1XM1 - chains A and H; structure by X-ray diffraction, 2.30 A resolution.

# Chain A
Name: thrombin
Source organism: Homo sapiens
Notes: EC 3.4.21.5
Reference sequence: P00734 (THRB_HUMAN); the construct lacks a stretch of the UniProt sequence and is renumbered around it, so the offset changes along the chain: 1-14 = UniProt 336-349; 15-36 = UniProt 363-384; 37-60 = UniProt 386-409; 61-77 = UniProt 419-435; 8 more segments
Chain sequence (295 residues; each row starts with the number of its first residue; note: 1 number in that range is skipped by the numbering (no residue carries it; nothing is unmodelled there); a row labelled like 14A-14M holds insertion residues (14A, then the next letters in order)):
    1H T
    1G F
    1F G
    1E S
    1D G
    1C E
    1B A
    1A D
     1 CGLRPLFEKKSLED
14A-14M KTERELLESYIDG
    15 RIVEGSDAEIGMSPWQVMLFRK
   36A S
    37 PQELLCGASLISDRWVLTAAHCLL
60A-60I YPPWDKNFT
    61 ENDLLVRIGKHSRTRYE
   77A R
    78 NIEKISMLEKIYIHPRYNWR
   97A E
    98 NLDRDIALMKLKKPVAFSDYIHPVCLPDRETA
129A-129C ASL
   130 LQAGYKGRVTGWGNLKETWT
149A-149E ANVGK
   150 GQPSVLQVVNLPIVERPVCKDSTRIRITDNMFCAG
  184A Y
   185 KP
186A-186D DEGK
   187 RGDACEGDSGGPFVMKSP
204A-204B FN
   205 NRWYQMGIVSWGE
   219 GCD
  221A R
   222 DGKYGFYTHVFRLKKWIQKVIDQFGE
Not modelled in the structure: 1H, 1G, 1F, 1E, 1D, 1C, 14L-14M, 15, 246-247
Cystine bridges: Cys-1/Cys-122, Cys-42/Cys-58, Cys-168/Cys-182, Cys-191/Cys-220
Small-molecule neighbours: GAH (n-{[(2S)-1-(N-{[4-({[amino(imino)methyl]amino}methyl)cyclohexyl]carbonyl}-3-cyclohexyl-L-alanyl)azetidin-2-yl]carbonyl}-L-tyrosyl-n~6~-[amino(imino)methyl]-L-lysinamide): His-57, Tyr-60A, Trp-60D, Glu-97A, Asn-98, Leu-99, Ile-174, Asp-189, Ala-190, Cys-191, Glu-192, Gly-193, Ser-195, Val-213, Ser-214, Trp-215, Gly-216, Glu-217, Gly-219, Cys-220, Arg-221A, Tyr-225, Gly-226, Phe-227

# Chain H
Name: Hirudin
Reference sequence: P28504 (HIR2_HIRME); numbering as in UniProt (aligned over 55-64)
Chain sequence (10 residues; each row starts with the number of its first residue):
    55 DFEEIPEEYL
Modified / non-standard residues: Tyr-63 (o-sulfo-l-tyrosine; TYS)

# How chain A and chain H interact
Contacting residue pairs - 24 pairs, chain A then chain H:
  Phe-34(A) / Phe-56(H)  hydrophobic
  Gln-38(A) / Glu-57(H)
  Gln-38(A) / Ile-59(H)
  Gln-38(A) / Leu-64(H)
  Leu-40(A) / Phe-56(H)  hydrophobic
  Leu-65(A) / Ile-59(H)  hydrophobic
  Leu-65(A) / Tyr-63(H)
  Arg-67(A) / Ile-59(H)
  Arg-73(A) / Asp-55(H)  salt bridge
  Arg-73(A) / Phe-56(H)
  Thr-74(A) / Asp-55(H)
  Thr-74(A) / Phe-56(H)
  Thr-74(A) / Glu-57(H)  hydrogen bond (backbone-backbone)
  Arg-75(A) / Asp-55(H)
  Arg-75(A) / Glu-57(H)
  Tyr-76(A) / Glu-57(H)  hydrogen bond (backbone-side chain)
  Tyr-76(A) / Ile-59(H)  hydrophobic
  Tyr-76(A) / Pro-60(H)
  Tyr-76(A) / Tyr-63(H)
  Glu-80(A) / Tyr-63(H)
  Lys-81(A) / Tyr-63(H)
  Ile-82(A) / Tyr-63(H)
  Met-84(A) / Tyr-63(H)
  Gln-151(A) / Asp-55(H)
Interface residues without a listed pair, chain A (17 interface residues in all): Met-32, Lys-36, Glu-39
Interface residues without a listed pair, chain H (8 interface residues in all): Glu-58

# Summary
Chain A and chain H form an interface of 17 and 8 residues respectively; the contacts include 2 hydrogen bonds
and 1 salt bridge. Polar contacts include Arg-73(A)/Asp-55(H), Tyr-76(A)/Glu-57(H) and Thr-74(A)/Glu-57(H).
Chain A binds compound GAH.
Chain A is thrombin (Homo sapiens) and chain H is Hirudin; the structure, Nonbasic Thrombin Inhibitor Complex,
was determined by X-ray diffraction.
